8D0K - chains A and H of the 8 polymer chains in the assembly; structure by electron microscopy, 4.27 A resolution (low resolution: residue-level contacts below are approximate; hydrogen-bond / salt-bridge calls are withheld).

== Chain A ==
Protein: CST complex subunit CTC1
Organism: Homo sapiens
Reference sequence: Q2NKJ3 (CTC1_HUMAN); residues 2-1217 here = UniProt positions 2-1217
Amino-acid sequence (1246 residues; row label = number of the first residue in the row; numbers below 1 keep their minus sign (Met-28 is residue -28)):
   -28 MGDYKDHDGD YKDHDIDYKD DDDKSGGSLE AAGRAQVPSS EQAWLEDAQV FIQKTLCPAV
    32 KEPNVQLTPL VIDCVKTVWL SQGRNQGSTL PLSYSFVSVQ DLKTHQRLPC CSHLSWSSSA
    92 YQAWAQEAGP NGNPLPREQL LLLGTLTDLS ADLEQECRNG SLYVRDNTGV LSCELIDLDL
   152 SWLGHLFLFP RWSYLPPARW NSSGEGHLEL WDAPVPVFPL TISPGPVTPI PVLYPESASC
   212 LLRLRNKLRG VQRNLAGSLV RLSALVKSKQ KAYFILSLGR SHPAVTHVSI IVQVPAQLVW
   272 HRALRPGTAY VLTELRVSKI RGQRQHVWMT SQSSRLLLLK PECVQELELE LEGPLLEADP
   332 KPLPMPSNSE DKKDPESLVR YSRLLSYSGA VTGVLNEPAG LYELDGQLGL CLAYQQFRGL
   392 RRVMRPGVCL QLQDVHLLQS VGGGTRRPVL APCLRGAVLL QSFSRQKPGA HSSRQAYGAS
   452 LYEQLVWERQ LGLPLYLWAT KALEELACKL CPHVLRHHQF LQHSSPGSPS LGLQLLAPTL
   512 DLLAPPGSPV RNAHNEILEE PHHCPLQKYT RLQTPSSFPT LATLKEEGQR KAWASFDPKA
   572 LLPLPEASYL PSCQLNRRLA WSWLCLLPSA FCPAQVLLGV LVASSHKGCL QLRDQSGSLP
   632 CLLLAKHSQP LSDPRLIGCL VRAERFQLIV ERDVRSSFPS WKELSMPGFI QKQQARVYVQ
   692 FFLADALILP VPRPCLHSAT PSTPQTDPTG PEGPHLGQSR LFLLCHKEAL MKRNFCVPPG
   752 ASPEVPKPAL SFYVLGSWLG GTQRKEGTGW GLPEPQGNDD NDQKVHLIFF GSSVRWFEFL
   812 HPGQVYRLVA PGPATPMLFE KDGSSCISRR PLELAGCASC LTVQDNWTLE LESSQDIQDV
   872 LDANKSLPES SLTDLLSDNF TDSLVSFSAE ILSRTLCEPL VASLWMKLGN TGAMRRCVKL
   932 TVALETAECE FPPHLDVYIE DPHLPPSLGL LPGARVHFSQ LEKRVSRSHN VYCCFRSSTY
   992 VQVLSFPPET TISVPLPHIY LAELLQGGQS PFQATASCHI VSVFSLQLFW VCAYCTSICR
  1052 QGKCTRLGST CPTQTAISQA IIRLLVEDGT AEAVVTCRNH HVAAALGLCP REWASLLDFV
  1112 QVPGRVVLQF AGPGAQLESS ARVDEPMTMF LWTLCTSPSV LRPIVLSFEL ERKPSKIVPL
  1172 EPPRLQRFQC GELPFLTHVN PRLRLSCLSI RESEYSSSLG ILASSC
Disordered / not traced: -28 to 8, 318-349, 706-727, 911-925, 1125-1135, 1205-1217
Sequence notes: initiating methionine (-28); expression tag (-27 to 1); conflict Val820 (Ile in Q2NKJ3), Val1005 (Ile in Q2NKJ3)

== Chain H ==
Molecule: 60-nt DNA strand
Sequence (60 nucleotides; row label = number of the first residue in the row; numbers below 1 keep their minus sign (DC-36 is residue -36)):
   -36 CTAACCGCAT CTAGCTTTTT GCTAGATGCG GTTAGCTTAG GGTTAGGGTT AGGGTTAGGG
Disordered / not traced: -36 to 0, 21-23
Sequence notes: expression tag (-36 to -8)

== Interface between chain A and chain H ==
Contacting residue pairs (31; chain A residue first):
  Arg926(A) - DA2(H)
  Cys928(A) - DA2(H)
  Tyr949(A) - DA2(H)
  Glu951(A) - DT1(H)
  Arg975(A) - DT1(H)
  Val976(A) - DA2(H)
  Ser977(A) - DA2(H)
  Arg978(A) - DA2(H)
  Ser979(A) - DG3(H)
  Tyr983(A) - DT1(H)
  Tyr983(A) - DA2(H)
  Phe1035(A) - DG9(H)
  Arg1074(A) - DT7(H)
  Arg1074(A) - DA8(H)
  Arg1074(A) - DG9(H)
  Glu1083(A) - DG10(H)
  Ala1122(A) - DG10(H)
  Gly1123(A) - DG9(H)
  Gly1123(A) - DG10(H)
  Glu1162(A) - DG3(H)
  Lys1164(A) - DG3(H)
  Lys1167(A) - DG3(H)
  Arg1175(A) - DG11(H)
  Gln1177(A) - DG11(H)
  Phe1179(A) - DG11(H)
  Gln1180(A) - DT12(H)
  Cys1181(A) - DT13(H)
  Arg1193(A) - DA8(H)
  Arg1193(A) - DG9(H)
  Arg1193(A) - DG10(H)
  Arg1195(A) - DA8(H)
Other interface residues (no listed pair), chain A (32 interface residues in all): Asp947, Asn981, Arg987, Ser1036, Leu1076, Val1085, Pro1124
Other interface residues (no listed pair), chain H (12 interface residues in all): DG4, DT6

== In short ==
Chain A and chain H form an interface of 32 and 12 residues respectively.
Here chain A is CST complex subunit CTC1 (Homo sapiens) and chain H is a 60-nt DNA strand. Entry 8D0K (Human
CST-DNA polymerase alpha/primase preinitiation complex bound to 4xTEL-foldback template - PRIM2C advanced PIC)
was determined by electron microscopy (same publication as 8D0B).
